6HWB - chains I and Y of the 28 polymer chains in the assembly; structure by X-ray diffraction, 2.60 A resolution.

[Chain I]
Name: Proteasome subunit beta type-3
Source organism: Saccharomyces cerevisiae S288C
Notes: EC 3.4.25.1
UniProt: P25451 (PSB3_YEAST); residues 0-204 here correspond to UniProt positions 1-205 (UniProt number = residue number + 1)
Sequence (205 residues; each row starts with the number of its first residue; numbering starts at 0):
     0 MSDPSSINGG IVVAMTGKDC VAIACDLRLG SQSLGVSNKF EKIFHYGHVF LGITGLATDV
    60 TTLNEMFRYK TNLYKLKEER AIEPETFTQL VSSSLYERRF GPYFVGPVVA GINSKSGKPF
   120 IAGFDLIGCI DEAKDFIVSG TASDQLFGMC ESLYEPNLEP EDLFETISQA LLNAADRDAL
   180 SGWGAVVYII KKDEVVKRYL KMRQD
Not modelled in the structure: 0
Metal / ion sites: Mg2+ site 1: A174, D177, S180; Mg2+ site 2: D204 (shared with A165(Y), D168(Y), S171(Y) of chain Y)
Residues lining bound ligands: 44b (GWT; (2S)-N-[(2S,3R)-1-(4-cyclohexylcyclohexyl)-4-methyl-3,4-bis(oxidanyl)pentan-2-yl]-3-(4-methoxyphenyl)-2-[[(2S)-2-(2-morpholin-4-ium-4-ylethanoylamino)propanoyl]amino]propanamide): D124, L125, C128, I129
Curated features (UniProtKB/Swiss-Prot):
  - modified residue: S30 (Phosphoserine)
  - cross-link: K69 (Glycyl lysine isopeptide (Lys-Gly) (interchain with G-Cter in ubiquitin))

[Chain Y]
Name: Proteasome subunit beta type-5
Source organism: Saccharomyces cerevisiae S288C
Notes: EC 3.4.25.1
UniProt: P30656 (PSB5_YEAST); residues 1-212 here correspond to UniProt positions 76-287 (UniProt number = residue number + 75)
Sequence (212 residues; row label = number of the first residue in the row):
     1 TTTLAFRFQG GIIVAVDSRA TAGNWVASQT VKKVIEINPF LLGTMAGGAA DCQFWETWLG
    61 SQCRLHELRE KERISVAAAS KILSNLVYQY KGAGLSMGTM ICGYTRKEGP TIYYVDSDGT
   121 RLKGDIFCVG SGQTFAYGVL DSNYKWDLSV EDALYLGKRS ILAAAHRDAY SGGSVNLYHV
   181 TEDGWIYHGN HDVGELFWKV KEEEGSFNNV IG
Covalently attached groups: 44b (GWT) linked to T1
Metal / ion sites: Mg2+: A165, D168, S171 (shared with D204(I) of chain I)
Residues lining bound ligands: 44b (GWT; (2S)-N-[(2S,3R)-1-(4-cyclohexylcyclohexyl)-4-methyl-3,4-bis(oxidanyl)pentan-2-yl]-3-(4-methoxyphenyl)-2-[[(2S)-2-(2-morpholin-4-ium-4-ylethanoylamino)propanoyl]amino]propanamide): R19, A20, T21, V31, K32, K33, M45, A46, G47, G48, A49, Q53, S96, S131, Y170, S171

[Interface between chain I and chain Y]
Residue-residue contacts (47; chain I residue first):
  L26(I) - I211(Y)  hydrophobic
  R27(I) - A169(Y)
  S32(I) - R167(Y)
  S32(I) - D168(Y)
  S32(I) - A169(Y)  hydrogen bond (backbone-backbone)
  S32(I) - Y170(Y)
  L33(I) - F135(Y)  hydrophobic
  L33(I) - R167(Y)
  G34(I) - R167(Y)  hydrogen bond (backbone-side chain)
  V35(I) - R167(Y)  hydrogen bond (backbone-side chain)
  N37(I) - H166(Y)
  N37(I) - N209(Y)  hydrogen bond (side chain-backbone)
  N37(I) - V210(Y)
  K38(I) - N209(Y)  hydrogen bond (side chain-backbone)
  K38(I) - I211(Y)
  Q144(I) - W25(Y)
  D175(I) - V26(Y)
  R176(I) - W25(Y)
  R176(I) - V26(Y)  hydrogen bond (side chain-backbone)
  R176(I) - A27(Y)  hydrogen bond (side chain-backbone)
  R176(I) - S28(Y)
  D177(I) - N24(Y)
  D177(I) - V26(Y)
  A178(I) - N24(Y)  hydrogen bond (backbone-backbone)
  A178(I) - V26(Y)
  A178(I) - A169(Y)
  A178(I) - Y170(Y)  hydrophobic
  L179(I) - N24(Y)
  W182(I) - H166(Y)  hydrogen bond (side chain-backbone)
  W182(I) - R167(Y)
  Y198(I) - I211(Y)  hydrophobic
  K200(I) - W198(Y)
  M201(I) - W198(Y)
  R202(I) - Q29(Y)
  R202(I) - G173(Y)  hydrogen bond (side chain-backbone)
  R202(I) - D192(Y)  salt bridge
  R202(I) - G194(Y)
  Q203(I) - H166(Y)  hydrogen bond (backbone-side chain)
  Q203(I) - F197(Y)
  Q203(I) - W198(Y)
  Q203(I) - V210(Y)
  D204(I) - R19(Y)  salt bridge
  D204(I) - Q29(Y)
  D204(I) - A165(Y)
  D204(I) - S171(Y)
  D204(I) - G172(Y)
  D204(I) - G173(Y)  hydrogen bond (side chain-backbone)
Interface residues without a listed pair, chain I (22 interface residues in all): Q31
Interface residues without a listed pair, chain Y (25 interface residues in all): V193

[Overview]
The interface between chain I and chain Y involves 22 residues on one side and 25 on the other, with 12
hydrogen bonds and 2 salt bridges. Polar pairs include R202(I)-D192(Y), D204(I)-R19(Y) and G34(I)-R167(Y).
Chain I binds 44b. Covalently linked 44b: at T1(Y).
Here chain I is Proteasome subunit beta type-3 and chain Y is Proteasome subunit beta type-5, both from
Saccharomyces cerevisiae S288C. Entry 6HWB (Yeast 20S proteasome in complex with 44b) was determined by X-ray
diffraction (same publication as 6HTB, 6HTC, 6HTD, 6HTP, 6HTR, 6HUB and 30 further entries).
